2Q1D - chain X; structure by X-ray diffraction, 2.70 A resolution.

== Chain X ==
Name: 2-keto-3-deoxy-D-arabinonate dehydratase
Organism: Sulfolobus solfataricus
UniProt: Q97UA0 (Q97UA0_SULSO); residues 1-293 here correspond to UniProt positions 6-298 (UniProt number = residue number + 5)
Chain sequence (293 residues; each row starts with the number of its first residue):
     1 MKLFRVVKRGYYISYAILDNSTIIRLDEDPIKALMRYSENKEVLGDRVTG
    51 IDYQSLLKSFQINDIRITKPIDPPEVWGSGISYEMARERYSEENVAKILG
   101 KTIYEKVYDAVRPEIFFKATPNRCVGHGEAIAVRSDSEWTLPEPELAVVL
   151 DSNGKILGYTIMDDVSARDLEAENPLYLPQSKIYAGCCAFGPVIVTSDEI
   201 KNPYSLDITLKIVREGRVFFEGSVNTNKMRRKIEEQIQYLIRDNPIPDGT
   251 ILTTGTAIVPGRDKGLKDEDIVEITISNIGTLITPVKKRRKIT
Disordered / not traced: 84-93, 292-293
Ligand contacts:
  - 2,5-dioxopentanoic acid (DO4): Ser-79, Gly-80, Ile-81, Tyr-104, Glu-114, Phe-116, Glu-143, Glu-145, Asp-164, Glu-171, Leu-178, Lys-182, Gly-255, Thr-256
  - Mg2+ (MG): Ser-79, Phe-116, Glu-143, Glu-145, Asp-164, Lys-182, Gly-255, Thr-256
Swiss-Prot annotation at these positions:
  - binding site (substrate): Ile-81, Lys-182, Thr-256
  - binding site (Mg(2+)): Glu-143, Glu-145, Asp-164

== Overview ==
Ligands of chain X: Mg2+ and 2,5-dioxopentanoic acid. Curated annotation (UniProt) lists 3 substrate-binding
residues and 3 Mg2+-binding residues.
Chain X is 2-keto-3-deoxy-D-arabinonate dehydratase (Sulfolobus solfataricus); the structure,
2-keto-3-deoxy-D-arabinonate dehydratase complexed with magnesium and 2,5-dioxopentanoate, was determined by
X-ray diffraction together with 2Q18, 2Q19, 2Q1A, 2Q1C and 3BQB from the same study.
